Entry 1K1B (X-ray diffraction, 1.90 A resolution); this record covers chain A.

== Chain A ==
Molecule: B-cell lymphoma 3-encoded protein
Organism: Homo sapiens
Notes: fragment: ankyrin repeat domain
UniProt: P20749 (BCL3_HUMAN); residues 119-359 here = UniProt positions 119-359
Amino-acid sequence (241 residues; numbered 119 to 359; the number before each row is that of its first residue):
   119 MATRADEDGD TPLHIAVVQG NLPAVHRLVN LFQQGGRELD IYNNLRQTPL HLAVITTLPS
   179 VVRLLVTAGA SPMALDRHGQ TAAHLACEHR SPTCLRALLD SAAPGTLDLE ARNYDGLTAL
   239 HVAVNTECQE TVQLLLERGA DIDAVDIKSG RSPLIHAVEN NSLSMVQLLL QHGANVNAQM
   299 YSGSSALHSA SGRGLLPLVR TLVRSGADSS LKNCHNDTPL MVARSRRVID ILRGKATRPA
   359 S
Not modelled in the structure: 119-124, 353-359
What the authors report for this chain:
  - specificity-determining residues: Glu277, Ser302 (proposed by the authors, not directly observed)

== Overview ==
The paper reports specificity determinants Glu277 and Ser302.
Chain A is B-cell lymphoma 3-encoded protein (Homo sapiens); the structure, Crystal structure of the ankyrin
repeat domain of Bcl-3: a unique member of the IkappaB protein ..., was determined by X-ray diffraction (same
publication as 1K1A).
